PDB entry 6DV9 | X-ray diffraction, 3.80 A resolution | chains C and H of the 9 polymer chains in the assembly

== Chain C ==
Molecule: DNA-directed RNA polymerase subunit beta
From: Mycobacterium tuberculosis (strain ATCC 25618 / H37Rv)
Notes: EC 2.7.7.6
UniProtKB: P9WGY9 (RPOB_MYCTU); residues 1-1178 here = UniProt positions 1-1178
Amino-acid sequence (1178 residues; each row starts with the number of its first residue):
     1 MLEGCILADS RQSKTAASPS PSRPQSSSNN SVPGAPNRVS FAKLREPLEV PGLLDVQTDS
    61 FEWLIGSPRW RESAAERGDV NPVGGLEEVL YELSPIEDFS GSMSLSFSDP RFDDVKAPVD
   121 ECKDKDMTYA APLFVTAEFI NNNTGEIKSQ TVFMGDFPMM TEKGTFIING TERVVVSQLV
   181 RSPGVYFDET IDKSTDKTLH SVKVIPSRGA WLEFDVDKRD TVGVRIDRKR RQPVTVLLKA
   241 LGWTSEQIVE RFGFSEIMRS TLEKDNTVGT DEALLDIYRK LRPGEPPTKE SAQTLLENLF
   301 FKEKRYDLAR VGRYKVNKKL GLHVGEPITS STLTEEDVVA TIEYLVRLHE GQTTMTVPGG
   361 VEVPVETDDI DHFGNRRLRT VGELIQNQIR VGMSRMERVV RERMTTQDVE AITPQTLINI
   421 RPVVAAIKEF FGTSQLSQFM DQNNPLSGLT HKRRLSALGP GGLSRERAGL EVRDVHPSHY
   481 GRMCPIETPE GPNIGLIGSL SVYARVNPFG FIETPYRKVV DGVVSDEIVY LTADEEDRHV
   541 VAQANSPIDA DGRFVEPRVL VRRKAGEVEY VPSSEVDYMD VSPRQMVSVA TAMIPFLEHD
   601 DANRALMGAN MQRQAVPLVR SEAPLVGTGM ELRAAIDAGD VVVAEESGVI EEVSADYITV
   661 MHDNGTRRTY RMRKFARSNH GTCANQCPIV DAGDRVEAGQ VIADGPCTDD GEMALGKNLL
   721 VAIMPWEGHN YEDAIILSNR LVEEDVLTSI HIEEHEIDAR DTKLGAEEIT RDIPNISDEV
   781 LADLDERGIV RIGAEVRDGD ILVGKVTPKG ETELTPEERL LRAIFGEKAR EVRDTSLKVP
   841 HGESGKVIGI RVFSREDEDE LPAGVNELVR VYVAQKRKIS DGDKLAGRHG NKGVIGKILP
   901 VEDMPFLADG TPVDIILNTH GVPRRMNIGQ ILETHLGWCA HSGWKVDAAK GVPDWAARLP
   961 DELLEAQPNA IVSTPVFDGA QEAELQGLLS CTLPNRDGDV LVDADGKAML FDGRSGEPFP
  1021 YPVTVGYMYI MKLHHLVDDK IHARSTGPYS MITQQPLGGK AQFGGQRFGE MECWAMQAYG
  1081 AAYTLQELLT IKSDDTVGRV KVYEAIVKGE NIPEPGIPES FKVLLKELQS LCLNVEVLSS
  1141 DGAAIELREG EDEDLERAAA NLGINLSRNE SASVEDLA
Disordered / not traced: 1-27, 1154-1178

== Chain H ==
Molecule: 22-nt DNA strand
Sequence (22 nucleotides; each row starts with the number of its first residue):
     4 CGTGTCAGAG TGTCACGGAT GC

== Interface between chain C and chain H ==
Pairs across the interface (24):
  Phe99(C) - DT8(H)  base contact
  Arg181(C) - DG15(H)  sugar contact
  Lys203(C) - DG15(H)  salt bridge to the phosphate
  Gly209(C) - DT14(H)  base contact
  Trp211(C) - DT14(H)  stacking on the base
  Trp211(C) - DG15(H)  phosphate contact
  Asp227(C) - DG13(H)  base contact
  Arg228(C) - DG13(H)  hydrogen bond to the base
  Arg228(C) - DT14(H)  hydrogen bond to the base
  Arg282(C) - DG11(H)  hydrogen bond to the base
  Arg305(C) - DA12(H)  salt bridge to the phosphate
  Ile370(C) - DG15(H)  base contact
  Asp371(C) - DG15(H)  hydrogen bond to the base
  Arg376(C) - DG15(H)  hydrogen bond to the base
  Arg398(C) - DA10(H)  base contact
  Arg401(C) - DT8(H)  base contact
  Glu402(C) - DA10(H)  base contact
  Thr405(C) - DT8(H)  hydrogen bond to the base
  Gly462(C) - DG15(H)  base contact
  Leu463(C) - DG15(H)  base contact
  Glu466(C) - DT16(H)  base contact
  Arg467(C) - DG15(H)  phosphate contact
  Arg467(C) - DT16(H)  salt bridge to the phosphate
  Val472(C) - DG15(H)  base contact
Also at the interface, not in a pair above, chain C (22 interface residues in all): Glu285

== Overview ==
22 residues of chain C and 8 residues of chain H are in contact; the contacts include 6 hydrogen bonds, 3 salt
bridges and 1 aromatic stacking contact. Polar contacts include Arg228(C)-DG13(H), Arg228(C)-DT14(H) and
Arg282(C)-DG11(H).
Here chain C is DNA-directed RNA polymerase subunit beta (Mycobacterium tuberculosis (strain ATCC 25618 /
H37Rv)) and chain H is a 22-nt DNA strand. Entry 6DV9 (Crystal structure of Mycobacterium tuberculosis
transcription initiation complex(ECF sigma factor L) containing 5nt RNA with 4nt ...) was determined by X-ray
diffraction (same publication as 6DVB, 6DVC, 6DVD and 6DVE).
